PDB entry 7YRF | electron microscopy, 2.91 A resolution | chains E and F of the 5 polymer chains in the assembly

Chain E:
Name: Light chain of chain
Organism: Coxsackievirus A16
Sequence (214 residues; numbered 1 to 214; the number before each row is that of its first residue):
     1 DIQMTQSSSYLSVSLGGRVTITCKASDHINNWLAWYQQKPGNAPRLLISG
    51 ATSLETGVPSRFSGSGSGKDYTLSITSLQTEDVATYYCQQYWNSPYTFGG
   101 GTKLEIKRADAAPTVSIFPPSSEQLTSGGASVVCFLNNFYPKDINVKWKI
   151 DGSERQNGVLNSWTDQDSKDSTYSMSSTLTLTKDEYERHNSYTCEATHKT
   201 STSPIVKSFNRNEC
Disordered / not traced: 214
Cystine bridges: Cys23-Cys88, Cys134-Cys194

Chain F:
Name: The heavy chain of the antibody 8C4
Organism: Coxsackievirus A16
Notes: antibody fragment or engineered binder
Sequence (214 residues; numbered 1 to 214; the number before each row is that of its first residue):
     1 QVQLQQSGPELVKPGASVKISCKASGYAFSTSWMNWVIQRPGQGLEWIGR
    51 IYPGDGDTNYNGKFKGKATLTADKSSSTAYMQLSSLTSVDSAVYFCARRD
   101 YGYFDYWGQGTTLTVSSAKTTPPSVYPLAPGCGDTTGSSVTLGCLVKGYF
   151 PESVTVTWNSGSLSSSVHTFPALLQSGLYTMSSSVTVPSSTWPSQTVTCS
   201 VAHPASSTTVDKKL
Cystine bridges: Cys22-Cys96, Cys144-Cys199

How chain E and chain F interact:
Pairs across the interface (47):
  Tyr36(E) - Phe104(F)
  Gln38(E) - Gln39(F)  hydrogen bond
  Gln38(E) - Phe95(F)
  Ala43(E) - Gly108(F)
  Pro44(E) - Phe95(F)
  Pro44(E) - Trp107(F)
  Leu46(E) - Tyr103(F)  hydrophobic
  Tyr87(E) - Gln39(F)
  Tyr87(E) - Leu45(F)  hydrophobic
  Gln89(E) - Phe104(F)
  Tyr91(E) - Tyr101(F)
  Tyr91(E) - Gly102(F)
  Tyr96(E) - Trp47(F)
  Tyr96(E) - Arg50(F)
  Tyr96(E) - Arg99(F)  hydrogen bond
  Phe98(E) - Val37(F)  hydrophobic
  Phe98(E) - Leu45(F)  hydrophobic
  Phe98(E) - Glu46(F)
  Phe98(E) - Trp47(F)
  Phe98(E) - Phe104(F)  hydrophobic
  Phe118(E) - Leu128(F)  hydrophobic
  Phe118(E) - Thr141(F)
  Ser121(E) - Pro127(F)
  Glu123(E) - Pro127(F)
  Gln124(E) - Tyr126(F)
  Ser127(E) - Tyr126(F)
  Val133(E) - Leu145(F)  hydrophobic
  Phe135(E) - Ser182(F)
  Phe135(E) - Ser184(F)
  Asn137(E) - His168(F)
  Leu160(E) - Leu173(F)  hydrophobic
  Leu160(E) - Gln175(F)
  Asn161(E) - Leu173(F)
  Ser162(E) - Pro171(F)  hydrogen bond (side chain-backbone)
  Ser162(E) - Leu173(F)
  Trp163(E) - Pro171(F)
  Thr164(E) - Phe170(F)
  Thr164(E) - Pro171(F)
  Ser174(E) - His168(F)
  Ser174(E) - Phe170(F)
  Ser176(E) - Phe170(F)
  Thr180(E) - Gln175(F)  hydrogen bond
  Lys207(E) - Asp134(F)  salt bridge
  Phe209(E) - Asp134(F)
  Glu213(E) - Cys132(F)
  Glu213(E) - Gly133(F)
  Glu213(E) - Asp134(F)
Interface residues without a listed pair, chain E (37 interface residues in all): Ala34, Ser49, Glu55, Pro95, Gly100, Ser116, Pro119, Ser208
Interface residues without a listed pair, chain F (37 interface residues in all): Gln43, Asn61, Ala129, Pro130, Thr136, Lys147, Thr169, Ser183

Summary:
Chain E and chain F each contribute 37 residues to their interface, with 4 hydrogen bonds and 1 salt bridge.
Polar contacts include Lys207(E)-Asp134(F), Gln38(E)-Gln39(F) and Tyr96(E)-Arg99(F).
Chain E is Light chain of chain and chain F is the heavy chain of the antibody 8C4, both from Coxsackievirus
A16; the structure, Cryo-EM structure of compact CA16 empty particle in complex with a neutralizing antibody
8C4, was determined by electron microscopy (same publication as 7YV2, 7YV7, 7YRH, 7Y7M and 7YMS).
